7TKQ - chains 3 and 4 of the 27 polymer chains in the assembly; structure by electron microscopy, 4.50 A resolution (low resolution: residue-level contacts below are approximate; hydrogen-bond / salt-bridge calls are withheld).

Chain 3 (and 4):
Protein: ATP synthase subunit 9
Source organism: Saccharomyces cerevisiae
Notes: chain 4 of this document is another copy of the same molecule, construct and numbering; everything in this record applies to it too
Reference sequence: P61829 (ATP9_YEAST); residues 1-76 here = UniProt positions 1-76
Amino-acid sequence (76 residues; numbered 1 to 76; the number before each row is that of its first residue):
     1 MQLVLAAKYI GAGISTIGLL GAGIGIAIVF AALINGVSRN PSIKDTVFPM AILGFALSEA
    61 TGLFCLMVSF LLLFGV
Disordered / not traced: 1, 76 (chain 4: 76)
Curated features (UniProtKB/Swiss-Prot):
  - site: E59 (Reversibly protonated during proton transport)
  - modified residue: M1 (N-formylmethionine)
  - natural variant: T46 (T46L: In strain: DS400/A3 and KL14-4A), L53 (L53F: In strain: DS400/A3, DS401 and 1 more), L57 (L57V: In oligomycin-resistant mutant and cross-resistance to venturicidin), C65 (C65S: In oligomycin-resistant mutant)

Interface between chain 3 and chain 4:
Residue-residue contacts (10):
  G11(3) - Y9(4)
  G11(3) - G13(4)
  I14(3) - G13(4)
  S15(3) - G13(4)
  G18(3) - T16(4)
  G18(3) - L20(4)
  G21(3) - L20(4)
  G21(3) - G23(4)
  G21(3) - I24(4)
  G25(3) - G23(4)
Interface residues without a listed pair, chain 3 (10 interface residues in all): V4, A7, A22, S58
Interface residues without a listed pair, chain 4 (10 interface residues in all): Q2, A6, I10, A27

Overview:
Chain 3 and chain 4 each contribute 10 residues to their interface.
Both chains are ATP synthase subunit 9 (Saccharomyces cerevisiae). Entry 7TKQ (Yeast ATP synthase State
3catalytic(c) with 10 mM ATP backbone model) was determined by electron microscopy (same publication as 7TJS,
7TJT, 7TJU, 7TJV, 7TJW, 7TJX and 30 further entries).
